9BXX - chains B and D of the 5 polymer chains in the assembly; structure by electron microscopy, 4.26 A resolution (low resolution: residue-level contacts below are approximate; hydrogen-bond / salt-bridge calls are withheld).

# Chain B
Name: Ribonucleoside-diphosphate reductase subunit alpha
Organism: Bacillus subtilis
Notes: EC 1.17.4.1
UniProt: P50620 (RIR1_BACSU); residue numbers follow UniProt; this construct covers 1-700
Sequence (700 residues; each row starts with the number of its first residue):
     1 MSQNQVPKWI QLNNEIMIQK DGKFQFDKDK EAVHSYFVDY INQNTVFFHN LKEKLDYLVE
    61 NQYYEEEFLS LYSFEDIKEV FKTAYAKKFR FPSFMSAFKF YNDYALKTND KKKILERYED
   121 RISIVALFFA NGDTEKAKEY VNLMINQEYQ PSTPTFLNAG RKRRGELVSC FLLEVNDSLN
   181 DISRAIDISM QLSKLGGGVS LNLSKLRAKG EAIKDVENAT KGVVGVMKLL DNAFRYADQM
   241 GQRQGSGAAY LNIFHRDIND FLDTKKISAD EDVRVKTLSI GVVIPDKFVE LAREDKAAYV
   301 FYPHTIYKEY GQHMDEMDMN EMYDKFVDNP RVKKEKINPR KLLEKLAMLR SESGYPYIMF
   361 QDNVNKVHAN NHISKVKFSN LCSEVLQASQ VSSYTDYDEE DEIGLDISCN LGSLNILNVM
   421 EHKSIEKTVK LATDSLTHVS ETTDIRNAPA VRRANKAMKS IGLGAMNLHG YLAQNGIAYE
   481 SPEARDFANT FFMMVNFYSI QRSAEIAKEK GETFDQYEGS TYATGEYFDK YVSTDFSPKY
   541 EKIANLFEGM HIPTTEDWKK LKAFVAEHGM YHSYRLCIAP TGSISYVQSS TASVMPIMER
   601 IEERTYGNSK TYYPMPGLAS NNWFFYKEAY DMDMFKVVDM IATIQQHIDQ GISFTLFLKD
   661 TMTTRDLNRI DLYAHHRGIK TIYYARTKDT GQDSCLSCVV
Disordered / not traced: 1-5, 689-700
Cystine bridges: Cys170-Cys409
Small-molecule neighbours:
  - ATP (adenosine-5'-triphosphate): Val33, His34, Phe37, Asn42, Lys88, Phe89, Arg90, Phe91, Arg117
  - GDP (guanosine-5'-diphosphate): Phe47, Phe48, His49, Asn50, Leu51, Lys54, Lys78, Phe81, Lys82, Tyr85, Asp120
  - dTTP (TTP), molecule 1: Asp177, Ser178, Leu179, Ile182, Leu206, Arg207, Ala212, Ile213, Lys214, Thr220, Lys221
  - dTTP (TTP), molecule 2: Lys194, Tyr236, Ala237, Asp238
Curated features (UniProtKB/Swiss-Prot):
  - active site: Asn380 (Proton acceptor), Cys382 (Cysteine radical intermediate), Glu384 (Proton acceptor)
  - binding site (substrate): Thr153, Ser169, Cys170, Gly198, Asn380 to Glu384, Pro580 to Ile584
  - site: Cys170 (Important for hydrogen atom transfer), Asp177 (Allosteric effector binding), Arg207 (Allosteric effector binding), Cys409 (Important for hydrogen atom transfer), Tyr683 (Important for electron transfer), Tyr684 (Important for electron transfer), Cys695 (Interacts with thioredoxin/glutaredoxin), Cys698 (Interacts with thioredoxin/glutaredoxin)
What the authors report for this chain:
  - catalytic residues: Cys382 (citing earlier work)

# Chain D
Name: Ribonucleoside-diphosphate reductase subunit beta
Organism: Bacillus subtilis
Notes: EC 1.17.4.1
UniProt: P50621 (RIR2_BACSU); residues 1-329 here = UniProt positions 1-329
Sequence (350 residues; each row starts with the number of its first residue; numbers below 1 keep their minus sign (Met-20 is residue -20)):
   -20 MGSSHHHHHH SSGLVPRGSH MMTKIYDAAN WSKHEDDFTQ MFYNQNVKQF WLPEEIALNG
    40 DLLTWKYLGK NEQDTYMKVL AGLTLLDTEQ GNTGMPIVAE HVDGHQRKAV LNFMAMMENA
   100 VHAKSYSNIF MTLAPTETIN EVFEWVKQNK YLQKKAQMIV GLYKAIQKDD EISLFKAMVA
   160 SVYLESFLFY SGFYYPLYFY GQGKLMQSGE IINLILRDEA IHGVYVGLLA QEIYNKQTEE
   220 KKAELREFAI DLLNQLYENE LEYTEDLYDQ VGLSHDVKKF IRYNANKALM NLGFDPYFEE
   280 EDINPIVLNG LNTKTKSHDF FSMKGNGYKK ATVEPLKDDD FYFEDEKEQI
Disordered / not traced: -20 to 15, 291-310, 323-329
Sequence notes: initiating methionine (-20); expression tag (-19 to 0)
Metal / ion sites: Mn2+ site 1: Asp66, Glu97, His101, Glu198; Mn2+ site 2: Glu97, Glu164, Glu198, His201
Curated features (UniProtKB/Swiss-Prot):
  - active site: Tyr105
  - binding site (Fe cation): Asp66, Glu97, His101, Glu164, Glu198, His201

# Chain B / chain D interface
Residue-residue contacts (30; chain B residue first):
  Ala292(B) with Phe320(D)
  Arg293(B) with Phe320(D); Tyr321(D)
  Glu294(B) with Tyr321(D)
  Arg340(B) with Leu315(D); Lys316(D); Asp317(D); Phe320(D)
  Leu343(B) with Phe320(D)
  Glu344(B) with Pro314(D); Leu315(D)
  Phe635(B) with Phe322(D)
  Thr663(B) with Thr311(D); Glu313(D)
  Thr664(B) with Thr311(D); Val312(D); Glu313(D)
  Arg665(B) with Glu313(D); Pro314(D); Lys316(D); Asp319(D)
  Asn668(B) with Leu315(D)
  Arg669(B) with Asp318(D); Asp319(D); Phe322(D)
  Leu672(B) with Asp319(D); Phe320(D); Phe322(D)
  Tyr673(B) with Phe322(D)
  His676(B) with Phe322(D)
Also at the interface, not in a pair above, chain B (16 interface residues in all): Val289

# Summary
16 residues of chain B and 12 residues of chain D are in contact. Chain B binds dTTP, ATP and GDP. Curated
annotation (UniProt) lists 3 active-site residues and 14 substrate-binding residues on chain B; active-site
residue Tyr105(D) and 6 Fe cation-binding residues on chain D. The paper reports the catalytic residue
Cys382(B).
Here chain B is Ribonucleoside-diphosphate reductase subunit alpha and chain D is Ribonucleoside-diphosphate
reductase subunit beta, both from Bacillus subtilis. Entry 9BXX (Class 11 model for pre-reduction condition of
Bacillus subtilis ribonucleotide reductase complex) was determined by electron microscopy, deposited together
with 9BW3, 9BWX, 9BX2, 9BX3, 9BX6, 9BX8 and 39 further entries.
